PDB entry 6W7M | electron microscopy, 3.80 A resolution | chains A and L of the 20 polymer chains in the assembly

Chain A:
Molecule: 16S rRNA
Organism: Escherichia coli (strain K12)
Sequence (1542 nucleotides; numbered 1 to 1542; the number before each row is that of its first residue):
     1 AAAUUGAAGA GUUUGAUCAU GGCUCAGAUU GAACGCUGGC GGCAGGCCUA ACACAUGCAA
    61 GUCGAACGGU AACAGGAAGA AGCUUGCUUC UUUGCUGACG AGUGGCGGAC GGGUGAGUAA
   121 UGUCUGGGAA ACUGCCUGAU GGAGGGGGAU AACUACUGGA AACGGUAGCU AAUACCGCAU
   181 AACGUCGCAA GACCAAAGAG GGGGACCUUC GGGCCUCUUG CCAUCGGAUG UGCCCAGAUG
   241 GGAUUAGCUA GUAGGUGGGG UAACGGCUCA CCUAGGCGAC GAUCCCUAGC UGGUCUGAGA
   301 GGAUGACCAG CCACACUGGA ACUGAGACAC GGUCCAGACU CCUACGGGAG GCAGCAGUGG
   361 GGAAUAUUGC ACAAUGGGCG CAAGCCUGAU GCAGCCAUGC CGCGUGUAUG AAGAAGGCCU
   421 UCGGGUUGUA AAGUACUUUC AGCGGGGAGG AAGGGAGUAA AGUUAAUACC UUUGCUCAUU
   481 GACGUUACCC GCAGAAGAAG CACCGGCUAA CUCCGUGCCA GCAGCCGCGG UAAUACGGAG
   541 GGUGCAAGCG UUAAUCGGAA UUACUGGGCG UAAAGCGCAC GCAGGCGGUU UGUUAAGUCA
   601 GAUGUGAAAU CCCCGGGCUC AACCUGGGAA CUGCAUCUGA UACUGGCAAG CUUGAGUCUC
   661 GUAGAGGGGG GUAGAAUUCC AGGUGUAGCG GUGAAAUGCG UAGAGAUCUG GAGGAAUACC
   721 GGUGGCGAAG GCGGCCCCCU GGACGAAGAC UGACGCUCAG GUGCGAAAGC GUGGGGAGCA
   781 AACAGGAUUA GAUACCCUGG UAGUCCACGC CGUAAACGAU GUCGACUUGG AGGUUGUGCC
   841 CUUGAGGCGU GGCUUCCGGA GCUAACGCGU UAAGUCGACC GCCUGGGGAG UACGGCCGCA
   901 AGGUUAAAAC UCAAAUGAAU UGACGGGGGC CCGCACAAGC GGUGGAGCAU GUGGUUUAAU
   961 UCGAUGCAAC GCGAAGAACC UUACCUGGUC UUGACAUCCA CGGAAGUUUU CAGAGAUGAG
  1021 AAUGUGCCUU CGGGAACCGU GAGACAGGUG CUGCAUGGCU GUCGUCAGCU CGUGUUGUGA
  1081 AAUGUUGGGU UAAGUCCCGC AACGAGCGCA ACCCUUAUCC UUUGUUGCCA GCGGUCCGGC
  1141 CGGGAACUCA AAGGAGACUG CCAGUGAUAA ACUGGAGGAA GGUGGGGAUG ACGUCAAGUC
  1201 AUCAUGGCCC UUACGACCAG GGCUACACAC GUGCUACAAU GGCGCAUACA AAGAGAAGCG
  1261 ACCUCGCGAG AGCAAGCGGA CCUCAUAAAG UGCGUCGUAG UCCGGAUUGG AGUCUGCAAC
  1321 UCGACUCCAU GAAGUCGGAA UCGCUAGUAA UCGUGGAUCA GAAUGCCACG GUGAAUACGU
  1381 UCCCGGGCCU UGUACACACC GCCCGUCACA CCAUGGGAGU GGGUUGCAAA AGAAGUAGGU
  1441 AGCUUAACCU UCGGGAGGGC GCUUACCACU UUGUGAUUCA UGACUGGGGU GAAGUCGUAA
  1501 CAAGGUAACC GUAGGGGAAC CUGCGGUUGG AUCACCUCCU UA
Unresolved in the structure: 1391-1407, 1494-1503, 1540-1542

Chain L:
Protein: 30S ribosomal protein S12
Organism: Escherichia coli (strain K12)
UniProt: P0A7S3 (RS12_ECOLI); numbering as in UniProt (aligned over 1-124)
Sequence (124 residues; row label = number of the first residue in the row):
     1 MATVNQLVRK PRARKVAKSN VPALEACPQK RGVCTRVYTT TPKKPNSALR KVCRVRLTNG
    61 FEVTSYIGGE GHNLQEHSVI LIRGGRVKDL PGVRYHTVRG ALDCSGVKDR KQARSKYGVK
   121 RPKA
Unresolved in the structure: 1, 124
Swiss-Prot annotation at these positions:
  - modified residue: Asp89 (3-methylthioaspartic acid), Lys108 (N6-acetyllysine)
  - natural variant: Lys43 (K43R: Confers streptomycin resistance but not hyperaccurate translation)
  - mutagenesis: Leu57 (L57H: Protein is not incorporated into ribosomes), Lys88 (K88Q: Confers low-level resistance to streptomycin and a 15% decrease in the translational elongation rate)

Interface between chain A and chain L:
Pairs across the interface (94; chain A residue first):
  A33(A) - Gln29(L)  hydrogen bond to the sugar
  C34(A) - Gln29(L)  sugar contact
  G35(A) - Ser115(L)  hydrogen bond to the sugar
  G35(A) - Gly118(L)  sugar contact
  C36(A) - Arg114(L)  sugar contact
  C36(A) - Ser115(L)  sugar contact
  C36(A) - Val119(L)  sugar contact
  C36(A) - Lys120(L)  salt bridge to the phosphate
  U37(A) - Lys120(L)  phosphate contact
  U37(A) - Arg121(L)  hydrogen bond to the phosphate
  G302(A) - Arg14(L)  hydrogen bond to the sugar
  G362(A) - Arg31(L)  salt bridge to the phosphate
  G362(A) - Thr58(L)  hydrogen bond to the phosphate
  A363(A) - Cys27(L)  hydrogen bond to the base
  A363(A) - Pro28(L)  base contact
  A363(A) - Gln29(L)  base contact
  A363(A) - Lys30(L)  phosphate contact
  A363(A) - Arg31(L)  salt bridge to the phosphate
  A363(A) - Thr58(L)  hydrogen bond to the phosphate
  G500(A) - Arg121(L)  hydrogen bond to the phosphate
  C501(A) - Arg114(L)  salt bridge to the phosphate
  C501(A) - Ser115(L)  hydrogen bond to the phosphate
  C501(A) - Arg121(L)  salt bridge to the phosphate
  A502(A) - Arg114(L)  phosphate contact
  A502(A) - Ser115(L)  hydrogen bond to the phosphate
  C503(A) - Lys116(L)  salt bridge to the phosphate
  C519(A) - Ser47(L)  phosphate contact
  A520(A) - Ala48(L)  phosphate contact
  A520(A) - Leu49(L)  hydrogen bond to the phosphate
  A520(A) - Lys51(L)  phosphate contact
  G521(A) - Asn46(L)  base contact
  G521(A) - Leu49(L)  phosphate contact
  G521(A) - Arg50(L)  hydrogen bond to the base
  G521(A) - Lys51(L)  salt bridge to the phosphate
  G521(A) - Gly69(L)  phosphate contact
  G521(A) - Glu70(L)  phosphate contact
  G521(A) - Gly71(L)  hydrogen bond to the phosphate
  C522(A) - Asn46(L)  base contact
  C522(A) - Arg50(L)  base contact
  C522(A) - Tyr66(L)  hydrogen bond to the phosphate
  C522(A) - Gly69(L)  hydrogen bond to the phosphate
  C522(A) - Tyr117(L)  hydrogen bond to the phosphate
  A523(A) - Val87(L)  base contact
  A523(A) - Lys88(L)  base contact
  A523(A) - Asp89(L)  hydrogen bond to the base
  A523(A) - Lys116(L)  salt bridge to the phosphate
  A523(A) - Tyr117(L)  phosphate contact
  C525(A) - Arg86(L)  salt bridge to the phosphate
  C525(A) - Lys88(L)  phosphate contact
  C526(A) - Lys88(L)  salt bridge to the phosphate
  G527(A) - Asn46(L)  base contact
  C528(A) - Asn46(L)  base contact
  G529(A) - Pro45(L)  base contact
  G529(A) - Asn46(L)  base contact
  G529(A) - Ser47(L)  base contact
  G537(A) - Arg110(L)  salt bridge to the phosphate
  G538(A) - Arg110(L)  phosphate contact
  G538(A) - Lys111(L)  hydrogen bond to the phosphate
  G538(A) - Gln112(L)  hydrogen bond to the phosphate
  A539(A) - Lys111(L)  salt bridge to the phosphate
  A539(A) - Gln112(L)  phosphate contact
  U551(A) - Arg83(L)  sugar contact
  U552(A) - Pro28(L)  hydrogen bond to the sugar
  U552(A) - Gln29(L)  base contact
  U552(A) - Arg83(L)  hydrogen bond to the sugar
  A553(A) - Val21(L)  phosphate contact
  A553(A) - Leu24(L)  sugar contact
  A553(A) - Ala26(L)  hydrogen bond to the sugar
  A553(A) - Cys27(L)  sugar contact
  A553(A) - Pro28(L)  sugar contact
  A554(A) - Ser19(L)  phosphate contact
  U562(A) - Arg12(L)  sugar contact
  U562(A) - Ala13(L)  hydrogen bond to the base
  A563(A) - Arg12(L)  base contact
  C564(A) - Leu7(L)  phosphate contact
  C564(A) - Arg12(L)  salt bridge to the phosphate
  G567(A) - Arg12(L)  base contact
  G568(A) - Ala2(L)  base contact
  G585(A) - Asn5(L)  hydrogen bond to the sugar
  A759(A) - Arg9(L)  hydrogen bond to the sugar
  C879(A) - Asn5(L)  phosphate contact
  C880(A) - Thr3(L)  hydrogen bond to the phosphate
  C880(A) - Asn5(L)  phosphate contact
  C880(A) - Gln6(L)  base contact
  G881(A) - Ala2(L)  hydrogen bond to the base
  G881(A) - Gln6(L)  hydrogen bond to the base
  G881(A) - Arg9(L)  salt bridge to the phosphate
  C882(A) - Ala2(L)  base contact
  U884(A) - Arg12(L)  hydrogen bond to the base
  A909(A) - Lys18(L)  phosphate contact
  U911(A) - Arg94(L)  salt bridge to the phosphate
  C912(A) - Pro91(L)  phosphate contact
  A913(A) - Arg86(L)  salt bridge to the phosphate
  A913(A) - Lys88(L)  salt bridge to the phosphate
Interface residues without a listed pair, chain A (54 interface residues in all): A32, G361, C518, G524, C536, C556, C569, A908, C910
Interface residues without a listed pair, chain L (58 interface residues in all): Val4, Pro22, Gly68, Leu81, Gly84, Val98, Arg99, Gly100, Ala113

Summary:
Chain A and chain L form an interface of 54 and 58 residues respectively; the contacts include 29 hydrogen
bonds and 17 salt bridges. Polar contacts include A363(A)-Cys27(L), G521(A)-Arg50(L) and A523(A)-Asp89(L).
Curated annotation (UniProt) lists 2 mutagenesis sites on chain L.
Here chain A is 16S rRNA and chain L is 30S ribosomal protein S12, both from Escherichia coli (strain K12).
Entry 6W7M (30S-Inactive-high-Mg2+ + carbon layer) was determined by electron microscopy, deposited together
with 6W6K, 6W77, 6W7N and 6W7W.
